8E6X - chains 6 and A of the 9 polymer chains in the assembly; structure by electron microscopy, 4.27 A resolution (low resolution: residue-level contacts below are approximate; hydrogen-bond / salt-bridge calls are withheld).

Chain 6:
Molecule: T DNA
Sequence (60 nucleotides; numbered 2 to 61; the number before each row is that of its first residue):
     2 CCCTGTCTGG CGTCCTCTCA CCTATGATCA TGACGGTCGT CAGTGTGTAG ATGATTAGTT
Unresolved in the structure: 39-61

Chain A:
Protein: DNA-directed RNA polymerase subunit beta
From: Escherichia coli
Notes: EC 2.7.7.6
Reference sequence: P0A8V4 (RPOB_ECO57); numbering as in UniProt (aligned over 1-1342)
Amino-acid sequence (1342 residues; numbered 1 to 1342; the number before each row is that of its first residue):
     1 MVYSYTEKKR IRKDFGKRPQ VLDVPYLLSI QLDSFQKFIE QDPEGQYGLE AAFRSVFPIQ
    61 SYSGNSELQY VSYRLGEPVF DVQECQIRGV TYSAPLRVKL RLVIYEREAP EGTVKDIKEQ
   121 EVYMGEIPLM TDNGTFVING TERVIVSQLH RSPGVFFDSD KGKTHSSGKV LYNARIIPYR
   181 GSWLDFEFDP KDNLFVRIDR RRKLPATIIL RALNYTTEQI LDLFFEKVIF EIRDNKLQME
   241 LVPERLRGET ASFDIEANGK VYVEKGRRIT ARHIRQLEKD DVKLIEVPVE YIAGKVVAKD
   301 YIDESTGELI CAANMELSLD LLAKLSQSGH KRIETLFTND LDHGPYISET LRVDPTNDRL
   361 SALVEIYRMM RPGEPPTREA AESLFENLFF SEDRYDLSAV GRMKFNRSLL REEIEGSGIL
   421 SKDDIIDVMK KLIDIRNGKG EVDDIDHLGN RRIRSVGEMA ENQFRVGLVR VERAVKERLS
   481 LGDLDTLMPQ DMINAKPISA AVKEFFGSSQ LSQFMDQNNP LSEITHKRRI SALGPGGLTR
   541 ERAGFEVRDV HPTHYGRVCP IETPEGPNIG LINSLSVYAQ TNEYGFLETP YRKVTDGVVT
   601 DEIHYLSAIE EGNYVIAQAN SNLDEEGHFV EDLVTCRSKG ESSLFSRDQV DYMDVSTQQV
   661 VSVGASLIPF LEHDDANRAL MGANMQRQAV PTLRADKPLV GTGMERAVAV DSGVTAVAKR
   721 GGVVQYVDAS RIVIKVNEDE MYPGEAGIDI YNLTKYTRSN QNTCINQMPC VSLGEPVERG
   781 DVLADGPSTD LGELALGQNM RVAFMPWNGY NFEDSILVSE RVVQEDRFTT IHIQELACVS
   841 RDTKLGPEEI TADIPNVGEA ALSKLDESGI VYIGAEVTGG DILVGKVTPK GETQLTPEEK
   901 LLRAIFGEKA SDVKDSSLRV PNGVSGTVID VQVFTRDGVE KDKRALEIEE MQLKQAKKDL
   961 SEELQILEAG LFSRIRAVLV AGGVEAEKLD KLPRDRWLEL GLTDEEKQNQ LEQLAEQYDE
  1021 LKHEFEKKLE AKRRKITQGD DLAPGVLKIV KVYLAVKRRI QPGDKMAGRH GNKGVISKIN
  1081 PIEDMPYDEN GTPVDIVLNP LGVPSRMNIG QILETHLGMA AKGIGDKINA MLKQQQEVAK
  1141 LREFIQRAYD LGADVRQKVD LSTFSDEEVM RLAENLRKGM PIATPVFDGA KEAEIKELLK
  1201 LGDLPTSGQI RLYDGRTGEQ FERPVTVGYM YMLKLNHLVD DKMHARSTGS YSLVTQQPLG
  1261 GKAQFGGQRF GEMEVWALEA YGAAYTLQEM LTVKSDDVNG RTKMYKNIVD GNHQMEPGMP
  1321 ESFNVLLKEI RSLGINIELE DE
Unresolved in the structure: 1, 1342
UniProt features mapped onto this chain:
  - modified residue (N6-acetyllysine): Lys1022, Lys1200

Chain 6 / chain A interface:
Residue-residue contacts - 12 pairs, chain 6 then chain A:
  DG6(6) - His165(A)
  DT7(6) - Asp189(A)
  DC16(6) - Arg1269(A)
  DT17(6) - Arg1269(A)
  DC18(6) - Gly1261(A)
  DC18(6) - Lys1262(A)
  DA21(6) - Thr141(A)
  DC22(6) - Asn139(A)
  DC22(6) - Arg143(A)
  DC22(6) - Gly507(A)
  DC22(6) - Ser508(A)
  DT26(6) - Lys496(A)
Also at the interface, not in a pair above, chain 6 (11 interface residues in all): DC15, DC20, DA25
Also at the interface, not in a pair above, chain A (19 interface residues in all): Ile138, Asn494, Pro497, Ala500, Phe514, Gln1268, Gly1271, Met1273

In short:
11 residues of chain 6 face 19 of chain A across their interface.
Chain 6 is T DNA and chain A is DNA-directed RNA polymerase subunit beta (Escherichia coli); the structure,
Escherichia coli Rho-dependent transcription pre-termination complex containing 18 nt long RNA spacer,
lambda-tR1 rut RNA, Mg-ADP-BeF3 ..., was determined by electron microscopy, deposited together with 8E3F,
8E3H, 8E5K, 8E5L, 8E5O, 8E5P and 3 further entries.
